Entry 1W6N (X-ray diffraction, 1.65 A resolution); this record covers chains A and B.

[Chain A]
Protein: Galectin-1
From: Homo sapiens
UniProtKB: P09382 (LEG1_HUMAN); residues 1001-1134 here correspond to UniProt positions 1-134 (UniProt number = residue number - 1000)
Amino-acid sequence (134 residues; each row starts with the number of its first residue):
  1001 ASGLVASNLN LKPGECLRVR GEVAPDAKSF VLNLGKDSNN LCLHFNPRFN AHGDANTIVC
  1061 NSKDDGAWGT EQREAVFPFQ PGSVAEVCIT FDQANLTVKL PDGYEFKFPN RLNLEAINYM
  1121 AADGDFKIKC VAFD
Covalently attached groups: beta-mercaptoethanol (BME) linked to Cys1088, Cys1130
Modified residues: Cys1016 (s-hydroxycysteine; CSO)
Construct notes: engineered mutation Ser1002 (Cys2 in P09382), Asp1065 (Gly65 in P09382)

[Chain B]
Protein: Galectin-1
From: Homo sapiens
UniProtKB: P09382 (LEG1_HUMAN); residues 2001-2134 here correspond to UniProt positions 1-134 (UniProt number = residue number - 2000)
Amino-acid sequence (134 residues; each row starts with the number of its first residue):
  2001 ASGLVASNLN LKPGECLRVR GEVAPDAKSF VLNLGKDSNN LCLHFNPRFN AHGDANTIVC
  2061 NSKDDGAWGT EQREAVFPFQ PGSVAEVCIT FDQANLTVKL PDGYEFKFPN RLNLEAINYM
  2121 AADGDFKIKC VAFD
Construct notes: engineered mutation Ser2002 (Cys2 in P09382), Asp2065 (Gly65 in P09382)

[Interface between chain A and chain B]
Residue-residue contacts (26; chain A residue first):
  Ser1002(A) - Asn2008(B)
  Gly1003(A) - Asn2008(B)  hydrogen bond (backbone-side chain)
  Leu1004(A) - Ser2007(B)
  Leu1004(A) - Asn2008(B)
  Leu1004(A) - Leu2009(B)  hydrophobic
  Val1005(A) - Val2005(B)
  Val1005(A) - Ala2006(B)
  Val1005(A) - Ser2007(B)  hydrogen bond (backbone-backbone)
  Ala1006(A) - Val2005(B)
  Ser1007(A) - Leu2004(B)
  Ser1007(A) - Val2005(B)  hydrogen bond (backbone-backbone)
  Asn1008(A) - Ser2002(B)
  Asn1008(A) - Gly2003(B)  hydrogen bond (side chain-backbone)
  Asn1008(A) - Val2005(B)
  Ile1128(A) - Phe2133(B)
  Lys1129(A) - Ala2132(B)
  Lys1129(A) - Phe2133(B)  hydrogen bond (backbone-backbone)
  Cys1130(A) - Val2131(B)
  Cys1130(A) - Ala2132(B)  hydrophobic
  Val1131(A) - Cys2130(B)
  Val1131(A) - Val2131(B)  hydrogen bond (backbone-backbone)
  Ala1132(A) - Lys2129(B)
  Ala1132(A) - Cys2130(B)  hydrophobic
  Phe1133(A) - Leu2004(B)  hydrophobic
  Phe1133(A) - Lys2129(B)  hydrogen bond (backbone-backbone)
  Asp1134(A) - Lys2129(B)  salt bridge
Also at the interface, not in a pair above, chain B (15 interface residues in all): Ile2128, Asp2134

[Overview]
14 residues of chain A and 15 residues of chain B are in contact, with 7 hydrogen bonds and 1 salt bridge.
Polar contacts include Asp1134(A)-Lys2129(B), Gly1003(A)-Asn2008(B) and Asn1008(A)-Gly2003(B).
Here chain A is Galectin-1 and chain B is Galectin-1, both from Homo sapiens. Entry 1W6N (X-ray crystal
structure of C2S human galectin-1) was determined by X-ray diffraction, deposited together with 1W6M, 1W6O,
1W6P, 1W6Q and 1GZW.
